Entry 6LA9 (X-ray diffraction, 3.70 A resolution); this record covers chains A and J of the 20 polymer chains in the assembly.

[Chain A]
Molecule: Histone H3.1
From: Homo sapiens
UniProtKB: P68431 (H31_HUMAN); residues 0-135 here correspond to UniProt positions 1-136 (UniProt number = residue number + 1)
Amino-acid sequence (136 residues; row label = number of the first residue in the row; numbering starts at 0):
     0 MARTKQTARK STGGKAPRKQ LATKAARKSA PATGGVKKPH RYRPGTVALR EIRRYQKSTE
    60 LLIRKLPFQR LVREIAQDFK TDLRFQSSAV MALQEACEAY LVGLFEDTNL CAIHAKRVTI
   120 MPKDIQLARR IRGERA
Not modelled in the structure: 0-36
Ion coordination: Ca2+ near Asp77 (its only coordinating residue here)
Swiss-Prot annotation at these positions:
  - modified residue: Arg2 (Asymmetric dimethylarginine), Thr3 (Phosphothreonine), Lys4 (Allysine), Gln5 (5-glutamyl dopamine), Thr6 (Phosphothreonine), Arg8 (Citrulline), Lys9 (N6,N6,N6-trimethyllysine), Ser10 (ADP-ribosylserine), Thr11 (Phosphothreonine), Lys14 (N6-(2-hydroxyisobutyryl)lysine), Arg17 (Asymmetric dimethylarginine), Lys18 (N6-(2-hydroxyisobutyryl)lysine), Lys23 (N6-(2-hydroxyisobutyryl)lysine), Arg26 (Citrulline), Lys27 (N6,N6,N6-trimethyllysine), Ser28 (ADP-ribosylserine), Lys36 (N6,N6,N6-trimethyllysine), Lys37 (N6-methyllysine), Tyr41 (Phosphotyrosine), Lys56 (N6,N6,N6-trimethyllysine) and 8 more in UniProt
  - lipidation: Lys18 (N6-decanoyllysine)

[Chain J]
Molecule: 349-nt DNA strand
From: other sequences
Sequence (349 nucleotides; each row starts with the number of its first residue):
     1 CGCTGGTTTT TTTTTTCATG TGCCGGTCTC ACACGTGCCT GGAGACTAGT AAGCGCTTCT
    61 AGTGGCGGTT AAAACGCGGT AGACAGCGCG TACGTGCGTT TAAGCGGTGC TAGAGCTGTC
   121 TACGACCAAT TGAGCGGCCT CGGCACCGGG ATGCGTTTTT TTTTTCATAC TCGAGCATGC
   181 TTTTTTTTTT CATGTGCCGG TCTCACACGT GCCTGGAGAC TAGTAAGCGC TTCTAGTGGC
   241 GGTTAAAACG CGGTAGACAG CGCGTACGTG CGTTTAAGCG GTGCTAGAGC TGTCTACGAC
   301 CAATTGAGCG GCCTCGGCAC CGGGATGCGT TTTTTTTTTC CAGCGGTAC
Ion coordination: Ca2+ site 1 near DG35 (its only coordinating residue here); Ca2+ site 2 near DG79 (its only coordinating residue here); Ca2+ site 3 near DC300 (its only coordinating residue here); Ca2+ site 4: DT335 (shared with 1 residue of chain O); Ca2+ site 5: DT337 (shared with 1 residue of chain O)

[Interface between chain A and chain J]
Contacting residue pairs (29; chain A residue first):
  Lys37(A) with DA192(J), salt bridge to the phosphate
  His39(A) with DA192(J), phosphate contact; DT193(J), salt bridge to the phosphate; DG270(J), sugar contact
  Arg40(A) with DG268(J), base contact; DT269(J), hydrogen bond to the base; DG270(J), hydrogen bond to the sugar
  Tyr41(A) with DT193(J), phosphate contact; DG194(J), phosphate contact; DT269(J), sugar contact; DG270(J), hydrogen bond to the phosphate
  Arg42(A) with DT269(J), phosphate contact
  Pro43(A) with DG268(J), phosphate contact; DT269(J), phosphate contact
  Gly44(A) with DG268(J), hydrogen bond to the phosphate; DT269(J), hydrogen bond to the phosphate
  Thr45(A) with DT269(J), hydrogen bond to the phosphate
  Val46(A) with DT269(J), hydrogen bond to the phosphate
  Ala47(A) with DT269(J), hydrogen bond to the phosphate
  Arg49(A) with DG194(J), sugar contact
  Lys56(A) with DG196(J), salt bridge to the phosphate
  Arg63(A) with DA277(J), hydrogen bond to the sugar; DG278(J), sugar contact
  Lys64(A) with DG278(J), hydrogen bond to the phosphate
  Leu65(A) with DA277(J), phosphate contact; DG278(J), hydrogen bond to the phosphate
  Arg69(A) with DA277(J), salt bridge to the phosphate
  Arg83(A) with DA286(J), sugar contact; DG287(J), salt bridge to the phosphate
Other interface residues (no listed pair), chain A (21 interface residues in all): Pro66, Asp81, Lys115, Thr118
Other interface residues (no listed pair), chain J (15 interface residues in all): DT195, DC258, DC267, DA276

[Overview]
21 residues of chain A face 15 of chain J across their interface, with 11 hydrogen bonds and 5 salt bridges.
Among the polar pairs are Arg40(A)-DT269(J), Arg40(A)-DG270(J) and Arg63(A)-DA277(J).
Chain A is Histone H3.1 (Homo sapiens) and chain J is a 349-nt DNA strand (other sequences); the structure,
349 bp di-nucleosome harboring cohesive DNA termini assembled with linker histone H1.0 (high cryoprotectant),
was determined by X-ray diffraction (same publication as 6LA8, 6M3V and 6M44).
